PDB entry 3LHM | X-ray diffraction, 1.80 A resolution | chain A

[Chain A]
Name: Human lysozyme
Source organism: Homo sapiens
Notes: EC 3.2.1.17
UniProtKB: P61626 (LYSC_HUMAN); residues 1-130 here correspond to UniProt positions 19-148 (UniProt number = residue number + 18)
Chain sequence (130 residues; each row starts with the number of its first residue):
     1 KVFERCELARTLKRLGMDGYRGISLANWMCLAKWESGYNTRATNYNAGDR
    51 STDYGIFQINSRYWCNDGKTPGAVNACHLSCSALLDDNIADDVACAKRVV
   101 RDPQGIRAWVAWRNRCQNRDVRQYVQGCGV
Cystine bridges: C6-C128, C30-C116, C65-C81, C77-C95
Differences from the reference sequence: conflict D86 (Gln104 in P61626), D92 (Ala110 in P61626)
Ion coordination: Ca2+: A83, D86, N88, D91, D92
Curated features (UniProtKB/Swiss-Prot):
  - active site: E35, D53

[Summary]
A83, D86, N88, D91 and D92 form the Ca2+ site. From UniProt: active-site residues E35 and D53.
Chain A is Human lysozyme (Homo sapiens); the structure, Crystal structures of the apo-and holomutant human
lysozymes with an introduced CA2+ binding site, was determined by X-ray diffraction (same publication as
2LHM).
